Entry 7SCB (electron microscopy, 2.50 A resolution); this record covers chains AQ and BE of the 29 polymer chains in the assembly.

[Chain AQ]
Molecule: Allophycocyanin beta chain
Source organism: Synechocystis sp. PCC 6803 substr. Kazusa
Reference sequence: Q01952 (APCB_SYNY3); numbering as in UniProt (aligned over 1-161)
Chain sequence (161 residues; row label = number of the first residue in the row):
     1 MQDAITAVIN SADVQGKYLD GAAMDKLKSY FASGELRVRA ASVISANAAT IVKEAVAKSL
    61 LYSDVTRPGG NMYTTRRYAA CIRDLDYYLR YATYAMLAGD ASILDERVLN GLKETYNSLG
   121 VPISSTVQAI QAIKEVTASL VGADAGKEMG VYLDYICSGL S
Swiss-Prot annotation at these positions:
  - binding site ((2R,3E)-phycocyanobilin): C81
  - modified residue: N71 (N4-methylasparagine)
Glycans and other covalent adducts: phycocyanobilin (CYC) linked to C81
Ligand contacts:
  - phycocyanobilin (CYC), molecule 1: L60, V65, N71, M72, R76, R77, A80, R83, D84, L85, Y87, Y88, R107, V108, L112, T115, Y116, L119, V121, P122, S125, T126, A129
  - phycocyanobilin (CYC), molecule 2: L61, Y62, T66, Y73, T75, Y78

[Chain BE]
Molecule: Phycobiliprotein ApcE
Source organism: Synechocystis sp. PCC 6803 substr. Kazusa
Notes: EC 4.-.-.-
Reference sequence: Q55544 (APCE_SYNY3); residue numbers follow UniProt; this construct covers 1-896
Chain sequence (896 residues; numbered 1 to 896; the number before each row is that of its first residue):
     1 MSVKASGGSS LARPQLYQTV PVSAISQAEQ QDRFLEGSEL NELTAYFQSG ALRLEIAETL
    61 TQNADLIVSR AANRIFTGGS PLSYLEKPVE RQPALVGASS DSRNGSVTYA ESNGSGGLFG
   121 GLRSVFSSTG PIPPGFRPIN IARYGPSNMQ KSLRDMSWFL RYTTYAIVAG DPNIIVVNTR
   181 GLKEVIENAC SIDATIVAIQ EMRAASADYF RNNAQAKEIV LQYFDILLSE FKAPTPANKV
   241 RQGPSNDIQG LELPQSYFNA AAKRQKYAMK PGLSALEKNA VIKAAYRQIF ERDITKAYSQ
   301 SISYLESQVR NGDISMKEFV RRLAKSPLYR KQFFEPFINS RALELAFRHI LGRGPSSREE
   361 VQKYFSIVSS GGLPALVDAL VDSQEYADYF GEETVPYLRG LGVEAQECRN WGMQQDLFSY
   421 SAPFRKVPQF ITTFAQYDRP LPDQHVYGSG NDPLEIQFGA IFPKETRNPS KRPAPFNKDT
   481 KRILIHRGPA VNNQVGNPSA VGEFPGSLGA KVFRLNGGLP GAKVGKNTGT SVKFGESSTQ
   541 ALIRAAYRQV FGRDLYEGQR LSVAEIQLEN GDISVREFIK RLAKSELFLK LYWAPHYVCK
   601 AIEYMHRRLL GRPTYGRQEM NQYFDIASKQ GFYAVVEAMI DSKEYSDAFG EDTVPYERYL
   661 TPGGLQMRSA RVGSLREDIG QRVDKEVTPR FVELGQVSAI RTEPEIAYRS NQGVTRQRQQ
   721 TKVFKLVSTY DKVAVKNAIR AAYRQVFERD LEPYIINSEF TALESKLSNN EINVKEFIEG
   781 LGTSELYMKE FYAPYPNTKV IEMGTKHFLG RAPLNQKEIQ QYNQILASQG LKAFIGAMVN
   841 GMEYLQTFGE DTVPYRRFPT LPAANFPNTE RLYNKLTKQD KELVVPSFTP VVKVGG
Disordered / not traced: 1, 87-130, 693-896
Swiss-Prot annotation at these positions:
  - binding site ((2R,3E)-phycocyanobilin): C190
Glycans and other covalent adducts: phycocyanobilin (CYC) linked to C190
Ligand contacts:
  - phycocyanobilin (CYC), molecule 1: P14, Q249, L251, L253, Y257, L401, A405, Q406, E407, C408, W411
  - phycocyanobilin (CYC), molecule 2: F76, I139, Y144, N148, K151, S152, R154, D155, M156, W158, F159, Y162, N178, T179, L182, V185, I186, A189, T195, F231
  - phycocyanobilin (CYC), molecule 3: R292, Y298, Y420, F424
  - phycocyanobilin (CYC), molecule 4: Y304, S307, Q308, R310, N311, D313
  - phycocyanobilin (CYC), molecule 5: I338, N339, S340, R358, Q362, F365, I431
  - phycocyanobilin (CYC), molecule 6: Y447, Y597, V598, C599, R617, N621, F624
  - phycocyanobilin (CYC), molecule 7: I456, Q457, F458, G459, I461, R553
  - phycocyanobilin (CYC), molecule 8: I483, L484, I485, H486, A490, N493, V495
  - phycocyanobilin (CYC), molecule 9: K533, V563, I566, E569, N570

[Chain AQ / chain BE interface]
Pairs across the interface - 37 pairs, chain AQ then chain BE:
  Q2(AQ) - R676(BE)  hydrogen bond
  N10(AQ) - R676(BE)
  S11(AQ) - E677(BE)
  V14(AQ) - D678(BE)
  V14(AQ) - V683(BE)  hydrophobic
  Q15(AQ) - V683(BE)
  Q15(AQ) - D684(BE)
  Q15(AQ) - K685(BE)
  Q15(AQ) - E686(BE)
  K17(AQ) - E686(BE)  hydrogen bond (side chain-backbone)
  R76(AQ) - Y556(BE)
  A79(AQ) - Y556(BE)  hydrophobic
  A80(AQ) - Y556(BE)
  R83(AQ) - F458(BE)
  R83(AQ) - R553(BE)
  Y87(AQ) - F458(BE)  hydrophobic
  Y91(AQ) - Q457(BE)  hydrogen bond
  S102(AQ) - S674(BE)
  D105(AQ) - R668(BE)
  D105(AQ) - R671(BE)  salt bridge
  D105(AQ) - G673(BE)
  E106(AQ) - R668(BE)
  E106(AQ) - S674(BE)
  R107(AQ) - Q457(BE)  hydrogen bond (backbone-side chain)
  L109(AQ) - R671(BE)  hydrogen bond (backbone-side chain)
  N110(AQ) - E455(BE)  hydrogen bond (side chain-backbone)
  N110(AQ) - I456(BE)
  N110(AQ) - M667(BE)
  N110(AQ) - R668(BE)
  G111(AQ) - L454(BE)
  T115(AQ) - L454(BE)
  T115(AQ) - I456(BE)
  T115(AQ) - I461(BE)
  N117(AQ) - R467(BE)  hydrogen bond (backbone-side chain)
  S118(AQ) - I461(BE)
  S118(AQ) - R467(BE)  hydrogen bond (backbone-side chain)
  Y155(AQ) - G673(BE)  hydrogen bond (side chain-backbone)
Interface residues without a listed pair, chain AQ (27 interface residues in all): D84, E114, L119, G159
Interface residues without a listed pair, chain BE (24 interface residues in all): R487, D554, V672

[Overview]
27 residues of chain AQ face 24 of chain BE across their interface; the contacts include 9 hydrogen bonds and
1 salt bridge. Polar pairs include D105(AQ)-R671(BE), Q2(AQ)-R676(BE) and K17(AQ)-E686(BE). Chain AQ binds
phycocyanobilin. Ligands of chain BE: 8 copies of phycocyanobilin.
Here chain AQ is Allophycocyanin beta chain and chain BE is Phycobiliprotein ApcE, both from Synechocystis sp.
PCC 6803 substr. Kazusa. Entry 7SCB (B-cylinder of Synechocystis PCC 6803 Phycobilisome, complex with OCP -
local refinement) was determined by electron microscopy together with 7SC7, 7SC9 and 7SCC from the same study.
